PDB entry 4LG4 | X-ray diffraction, 2.42 A resolution | chain A

[Chain A]
Molecule: Serine/threonine-protein kinase 3
From: Homo sapiens
Notes: EC 2.7.11.1; fragment: kinase domain
UniProt: Q13188 (STK3_HUMAN); residues 16-313 here = UniProt positions 16-313
Chain sequence (299 residues; row label = number of the first residue in the row):
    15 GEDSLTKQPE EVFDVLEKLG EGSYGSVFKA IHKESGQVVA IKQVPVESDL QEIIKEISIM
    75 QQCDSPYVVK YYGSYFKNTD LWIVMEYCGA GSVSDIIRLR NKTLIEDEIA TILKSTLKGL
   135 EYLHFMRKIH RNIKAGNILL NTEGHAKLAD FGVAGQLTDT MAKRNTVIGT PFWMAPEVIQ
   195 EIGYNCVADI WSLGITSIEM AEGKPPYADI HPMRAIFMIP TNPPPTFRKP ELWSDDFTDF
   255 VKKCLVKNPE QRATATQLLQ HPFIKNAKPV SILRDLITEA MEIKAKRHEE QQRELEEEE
Unresolved in the structure: 15-17, 36-37, 309-313
Differences from the reference sequence: expression tag (15); engineered mutation Asn146 (Asp in Q13188)
Curated features (UniProtKB/Swiss-Prot):
  - binding site (ATP): Leu33 to Val41, Lys56
  - binding site (Mg(2+)): Asn151, Asp164
  - modified residue (Phosphothreonine): Thr117, Thr174, Thr180
  - natural variant: Val60 (V60L: In an ovarian clear cell carcinoma sample)
  - mutagenesis: Lys56 (K56R: Loss of kinase activity. Loss of interaction with components of the STRIPAK complex), Thr174 (T174A: Fully active), Thr180 (T180A: Loss of kinase activity. Loss of interaction with SLMAP)
From the paper describing this entry:
  - mutagenesis - D146N: abolished catalytic activity
  - post-translational modification sites: Thr174 (citing earlier work)
  - post-translational modification sites: Thr180
  - mutagenesis - T174A, I193A: unchanged catalytic activity on Mob1
  - mutagenesis - T180A, F231A: decreased catalytic activity on Mob1
  - mutagenesis - I193A, F231A: decreased catalytic activity on autophosphorylation at T180
  - mutagenesis - M227A/I230A: unchanged catalytic activity on autophosphorylation at T180
  - mutagenesis - M227A/I230A: abolished catalytic activity on Mob1
  - mutagenesis - I193A, F231A: decreased signaling in response to HA-YAP

[In short]
From UniProt: 10 ATP-binding residues, Mg2+-binding residues Asn151 and Asp164 and 3 mutagenesis sites. The
paper reports that T180A and F231A reduce catalytic activity on Mob1; modification sites Thr174 and Thr180; 6
substitutions were tested in all.
Chain A is Serine/threonine-protein kinase 3 (Homo sapiens); the structure, Structural Basis for
Autoactivation of Human Mst2 Kinase and Its Regulation by RASSF5, was determined by X-ray diffraction (same
publication as 4LGD).
